Entry 2QA4 (X-ray diffraction, 3.00 A resolution); this record covers chains 0 and L of the 31 polymer chains in the assembly.

[Chain 0]
Molecule: 23S ribosomal RNA
From: Haloarcula marismortui
Sequence (2922 nucleotides; row label = number of the first residue in the row):
     2 UUGGCUACUA UGCCAGCUGG UGGAUUGCUC GGCUCAGGCG CUGAUGAAGG ACGUGCCAAG
    62 CUGCGAUAAG CCAUGGGGAG CCGCACGGAG GCGAAGAACC AUGGAUUUCC GAAUGAGAAU
   122 CUCUCUAACA AUUGCUUCGC GCAAUGAGGA ACCCCGAGAA CUGAAACAUC UCAGUAUCGG
   182 GAGGAACAGA AAACGCAAUG UGAUGUCGUU AGUAACCGCG AGUGAACGCG AUACAGCCCA
   242 AACCGAAGCC CUCACGGGCA AUGUGGUGUC AGGGCUACCU CUCAUCAGCC GACCGUCUCG
   302 ACGAAGUCUC UUGGAACAGA GCGUGAUACA GGGUGACAAC CCCGUACUCG AGACCAGUAC
   362 GACGUGCGGU AGUGCCAGAG UAGCGGGGGU UGGAUAUCCC UCGCGAAUAA CGCAGGCAUC
   422 GACUGCGAAG GCUAAACACA ACCUGAGACC GAUAGUGAAC AAGUAGUGUG AACGAACGCU
   482 GCAAAGUACC CUCAGAAGGG AGGCGAAAUA GAGCAUGAAA UCAGUUGGCG AUCGAGCGAC
   542 AGGGCAUACA AGGUCCCUCG ACGAAUGACC GACGCGCGAG CGUCCAGUAA GACUCACGGG
   602 AAGCCGAUGU UCUGUCGUAC GUUUUGAAAA ACGAGCCAGG GAGUGUGUCU GCAUGGCAAG
   662 UCUAACCGGA GUAUCCGGGG AGGCACAGGG AAACCGACAU GGCCGCAGGG CUUUGCCCGA
   722 GGGCCGCCGU CUUCAAGGGC GGGGAGCCAU GUGGACACGA CCCGAAUCCG GACGAUCUAC
   782 GCAUGGACAA GAUGAAGCGU GCCGAAAGGC ACGUGGAAGU CUGUUAGAGU UGGUGUCCUA
   842 CAAUACCCUC UCGUGAUCUA UGUGUAGGGG UGAAAGGCCC AUCGAGUCCG GCAACAGCUG
   902 GUUCCAAUCG AAACAUGUCG AAGCAUGACC UCCGCCGAGG UAGUCUGUGA GGUAGAGCGA
   962 CCGAUUGGUG UGUCCGCCUC CGAGAGGAGU CGGCACACCU GUCAAACUCC AAACUUACAG
  1022 ACGCCGUUUG ACGCGGGGAU UCCGGUGCGC GGGGUAAGCC UGUGUACCAG GAGGGGAACA
  1082 ACCCAGAGAU AGGUUAAGGU CCCCAAGUGU GGAUUAAGUG UAAUCCUCUG AAGGUGGUCU
  1142 CGAGCCCUAG ACAGCCGGGA GGUGAGCUUA GAAGCAGCUA CCCUCUAAGA AAAGCGUAAC
  1202 AGCUUACCGG CCGAGGUUUG AGGCGCCCAA AAUGAUCGGG ACUCAAAUCC ACCACCGAGA
  1262 CCUGUCCGUA CCACUCAUAC UGGUAAUCGA GUAGAUUGGC GCUCUAAUUG GAUGGAAGUA
  1322 GGGGUGAAAA CUCCUAUGGA CCGAUUAGUG ACGAAAAUCC UGGCCAUAGU AGCAGCGAUA
  1382 GUCGGGUGAG AACCCCGACG GCCUAAUGGA UAAGGGUUCC UCAGCACUGC UGAUCAGCUG
  1442 AGGGUUAGCC GGUCCUAAGU CAUACCGCAA CUCGACUAUG ACGAAAUGGG AAACGGGUUA
  1502 AUAUUCCCGU GCCACUAUGC AGUGAAAGUU GACGCCCUGG GGUCGAUCAC GCUGGGCAUU
  1562 CGCCCAGUCG AACCGUCCAA CUCCGUGGAA GCCGUAAUGG CAGGAAGCGG ACGAACGGCG
  1622 GCAUAGGGAA ACGUGAUUCA ACCUGGGGCC CAUGAAAAGA CGAGCAUAGU GUCCGUACCG
  1682 AGAACCGACA CAGGUGUCCA UGGCGGCGAA AGCCAAGGCC UGUCGGGAGC AACCAACGUU
  1742 AGGGAAUUCG GCAAGUUAGU CCCGUACCUU CGGAAGAAGG GAUGCCUGCU CCGGAACGGA
  1802 GCAGGUCGCA GUGACUCGGA AGCUCGGACU GUCUAGUAAC AACAUAGGUG ACCGCAAAUC
  1862 CGCAAGGACU CGUACGGUCA CUGAAUCCUG CCCAGUGCAG GUAUCUGAAC ACCUCGUACA
  1922 AGAGGACGAA GGACCUGUCA ACGGCGGGGG UAACUAUGAC CCUCUUAAGG UAGCGUAGUA
  1982 CCUUGCCGCA UCAGUAGCGG CUUGCAUGAA UGGAUUAACC AGAGCUUCAC UGUCCCAACG
  2042 UUGGGCCCGG UGAACUGUAC AUUCCAGUGC GGAGUCUGGA GACACCCAGG GGGAAGCGAA
  2102 GACCCUAUGG AGCUUUACUG CAGGCUGUCG CUGAGACGUG GUCGCCGAUG UGCAGCAUAG
  2162 GUAGGAGACA CUACACAGGU ACCCGCGCUA GCGGGCCACC GAGUCAACAG UGAAAUACUA
  2222 CCCGUCGGUG ACUGCGACUC UCACUCCGGG AGGAGGACAC CGAUAGCCGG GCAGUUUGAC
  2282 UGGGGCGGUA CGCGCUCGAA AAGAUAUCGA GCGCGCCCUA UGGCUAUCUC AGCCGGGACA
  2342 GAGACCCGGC GAAGAGUGCA AGAGCAAAAG AUAGCUUGAC AGUGUUCUUC CCAACGAGGA
  2402 ACGCUGACGC GAAAGCGUGG UCUAGCGAAC CAAUUAGCCU GCUUGAUGCG GGCAAUUGAU
  2462 GACAGAAAAG CUACCCUAGG GAUAACAGAG UCGUCACUCG CAAGAGCACA UAUCGACCGA
  2522 GUGGCUUGCU ACCUCGAUGU CGGUUCCCUC CAUCCUGCCC GUGCAGAAGC GGGCAAGGGU
  2582 GAGGUUGUUC GCCUAUUAAA GGAGGUCGUG AGCUGGGUUU AGACCGUCGU GAGACAGGUC
  2642 GGCUGCUAUC UACUGGGUGU GUAAUGGUGU CUGACAAGAA CGACCGUAUA GUACGAGAGG
  2702 AACUACGGUU GGUGGCCACU GGUGUACCGG UUGUUCGAGA GAGCACGUGC CGGGUAGCCA
  2762 CGCCACACGG GGUAAGAGCU GAACGCAUCU AAGCUCGAAA CCCACUUGGA AAAGAGACAC
  2822 CGCCGAGGUC CCGCGUACAA GACGCGGUCG AUAGACUCGG GGUGUGCGCG UCGAGGUAAC
  2882 GAGACGUUAA GCCCACGAGC ACUAACAGAC CAAAGCCAUC AU
Unresolved in the structure: 2-9, 126-127, 628, 715, 971-998, 1560, 1952-1963, 2137-2236, 2339-2343, 2665-2666, 2915-2923
Modified / non-standard residues: OMU (o2'-methyluridine 5'-monophosphate) at position 2587, OMG (o2'-methylguanosine-5'-monophosphate) at position 2588, UR3 (3-methyluridine-5'-monophoshate) at position 2619, PSU (pseudouridine-5'-monophosphate) at position 2621
Differences from the reference sequence: conflict C560 (U3155 in 3377779)
Bound ions: Mg2+ site 1 near G28 (its only coordinating residue here); Na+ site 1: C40, G41; Na+ site 2: G56, A59, G61; Na+ site 3 near U108 (its only coordinating residue here); Mg2+ site 2 near U115 (its only coordinating residue here); Na+ site 4: C130, U146; Na+ site 5 near C141 (its only coordinating residue here); Mg2+ site 3 near C162 (its only coordinating residue here); Na+ site 6: A165, A166, A167; Mg2+ site 4 near C168 (its only coordinating residue here); K+ site 1 near U172 (its only coordinating residue here); Mg2+ site 5 near G175 (its only coordinating residue here); 63 more Mg2+ sites not listed; 62 more Na+ sites not listed; 1 more K+ sites not listed

[Chain L]
Molecule: 50S ribosomal protein L15P
From: Haloarcula marismortui
UniProt: P12737 (RL15_HALMA); residues 0-164 here correspond to UniProt positions 1-165 (UniProt number = residue number + 1)
Chain sequence (165 residues; numbered 0 to 164; the number before each row is that of its first residue; numbering starts at 0):
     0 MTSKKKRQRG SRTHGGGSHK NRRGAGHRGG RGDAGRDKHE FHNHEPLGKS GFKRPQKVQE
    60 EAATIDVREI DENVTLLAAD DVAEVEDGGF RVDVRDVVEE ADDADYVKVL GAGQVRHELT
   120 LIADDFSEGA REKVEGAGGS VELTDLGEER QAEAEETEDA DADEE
Unresolved in the structure: 0, 84-88, 151-164
Bound ions: Na+ site 1: Gly14 (shared with A1296(0) of chain 0); Na+ site 2: Ala33, Glu39

[Chain 0 / chain L interface]
Residue-residue contacts (169; chain 0 residue first):
  G164(0) - Arg30(L)  salt bridge to the phosphate
  A165(0) - Gly29(L)  phosphate contact
  A165(0) - Arg30(L)  hydrogen bond to the phosphate
  A165(0) - Ala33(L)  phosphate contact
  A166(0) - Ala24(L)  base contact
  A166(0) - Gly25(L)  base contact
  A166(0) - Gly28(L)  base contact
  A166(0) - Gly29(L)  base contact
  A166(0) - Ala33(L)  phosphate contact
  A166(0) - Gly34(L)  hydrogen bond to the phosphate
  A166(0) - His38(L)  base contact
  G196(0) - Lys56(L)  hydrogen bond to the sugar
  C197(0) - Lys56(L)  phosphate contact
  A215(0) - Lys52(L)  salt bridge to the phosphate
  A215(0) - Gln55(L)  sugar contact
  A216(0) - Lys52(L)  salt bridge to the phosphate
  C220(0) - Gly47(L)  sugar contact
  C220(0) - Lys48(L)  sugar contact
  G221(0) - Arg35(L)  phosphate contact
  G221(0) - Leu46(L)  phosphate contact
  G221(0) - Gly47(L)  hydrogen bond to the phosphate
  A222(0) - Asp32(L)  phosphate contact
  A222(0) - Arg35(L)  salt bridge to the phosphate
  G223(0) - Gly31(L)  phosphate contact
  G223(0) - Asp32(L)  hydrogen bond to the phosphate
  A226(0) - Gln55(L)  base contact
  G417(0) - Lys56(L)  salt bridge to the phosphate
  U623(0) - Arg11(L)  hydrogen bond to the phosphate
  U624(0) - Arg11(L)  salt bridge to the phosphate
  U624(0) - Ser17(L)  phosphate contact
  U624(0) - His18(L)  salt bridge to the phosphate
  U624(0) - Lys19(L)  hydrogen bond to the phosphate
  U625(0) - Lys19(L)  salt bridge to the phosphate
  G644(0) - Lys4(L)  sugar contact
  G644(0) - Arg8(L)  salt bridge to the phosphate
  G644(0) - Thr12(L)  base contact
  G644(0) - His13(L)  stacking on the base
  G644(0) - Arg21(L)  hydrogen bond to the base
  U645(0) - Lys4(L)  phosphate contact
  G661(0) - Glu98(L)  base contact
  C687(0) - Glu99(L)  base contact
  A688(0) - Asp65(L)  base contact
  A688(0) - Arg67(L)  salt bridge to the phosphate
  A688(0) - Leu109(L)  base contact
  A688(0) - Ala111(L)  base contact
  A692(0) - Phe51(L)  hydrogen bond to the sugar
  A693(0) - Phe51(L)  sugar contact
  A693(0) - Arg53(L)  sugar contact
  A694(0) - Arg53(L)  salt bridge to the phosphate
  G697(0) - Thr63(L)  base contact
  G697(0) - Lys107(L)  salt bridge to the phosphate
  G697(0) - Leu109(L)  base contact
  G697(0) - Ser126(L)  phosphate contact
  G697(0) - Glu127(L)  hydrogen bond to the phosphate
  A698(0) - Leu109(L)  phosphate contact
  A698(0) - Gly110(L)  hydrogen bond to the phosphate
  A698(0) - Ala111(L)  sugar contact
  A698(0) - Ser126(L)  hydrogen bond to the phosphate
  A698(0) - Gly128(L)  phosphate contact
  C699(0) - Ala111(L)  phosphate contact
  C699(0) - Gly112(L)  hydrogen bond to the phosphate
  C699(0) - Lys132(L)  salt bridge to the phosphate
  A700(0) - Asp70(L)  base contact
  A700(0) - Glu71(L)  base contact
  A700(0) - Gly112(L)  phosphate contact
  A700(0) - Gln113(L)  hydrogen bond to the base
  A700(0) - Val114(L)  base contact
  A700(0) - Arg115(L)  hydrogen bond to the base
  U701(0) - Gln113(L)  hydrogen bond to the phosphate
  G745(0) - Arg67(L)  base contact
  G745(0) - Glu71(L)  hydrogen bond to the base
  G754(0) - Lys3(L)  phosphate contact
  G754(0) - Lys4(L)  salt bridge to the phosphate
  G755(0) - Lys3(L)  salt bridge to the phosphate
  C757(0) - Arg27(L)  phosphate contact
  C757(0) - Gly31(L)  hydrogen bond to the phosphate
  A758(0) - Arg27(L)  salt bridge to the phosphate
  A758(0) - Arg30(L)  phosphate contact
  A758(0) - Gly31(L)  hydrogen bond to the phosphate
  C759(0) - Arg30(L)  salt bridge to the phosphate
  A761(0) - Arg30(L)  salt bridge to the phosphate
  C762(0) - Arg21(L)  hydrogen bond to the base
  C896(0) - Arg30(L)  hydrogen bond to the phosphate
  A897(0) - Gly23(L)  phosphate contact
  A897(0) - Ala24(L)  hydrogen bond to the phosphate
  A897(0) - Arg30(L)  salt bridge to the phosphate
  G898(0) - Arg22(L)  phosphate contact
  G898(0) - Gly23(L)  hydrogen bond to the phosphate
  G898(0) - Ala24(L)  hydrogen bond to the phosphate
  G898(0) - Gly25(L)  hydrogen bond to the phosphate
  G898(0) - His26(L)  phosphate contact
  C899(0) - Arg22(L)  salt bridge to the phosphate
  U900(0) - Lys19(L)  salt bridge to the phosphate
  U900(0) - Arg22(L)  salt bridge to the phosphate
  G901(0) - His18(L)  salt bridge to the phosphate
  G901(0) - Lys19(L)  phosphate contact
  G902(0) - Arg11(L)  salt bridge to the phosphate
  G902(0) - His18(L)  salt bridge to the phosphate
  U903(0) - Arg11(L)  salt bridge to the phosphate
  U903(0) - Thr12(L)  base contact
  U903(0) - His13(L)  sugar contact
  U903(0) - His18(L)  base contact
  U904(0) - Gln7(L)  phosphate contact
  U904(0) - Arg8(L)  hydrogen bond to the base
  U904(0) - Gly9(L)  hydrogen bond to the phosphate
  U904(0) - Ser10(L)  hydrogen bond to the phosphate
  U904(0) - Arg11(L)  hydrogen bond to the phosphate
  C905(0) - Lys5(L)  hydrogen bond to the base
  C905(0) - Arg6(L)  base contact
  C905(0) - Arg8(L)  base contact
  C905(0) - Gly9(L)  phosphate contact
  A907(0) - Arg6(L)  base contact
  G918(0) - His38(L)  hydrogen bond to the base
  G918(0) - Phe40(L)  sugar contact
  U919(0) - Lys37(L)  hydrogen bond to the phosphate
  U919(0) - His38(L)  sugar contact
  C920(0) - Lys37(L)  salt bridge to the phosphate
  G924(0) - Gly25(L)  hydrogen bond to the sugar
  G924(0) - His38(L)  base contact
  C925(0) - Gly25(L)  phosphate contact
  C925(0) - His26(L)  salt bridge to the phosphate
  C925(0) - Arg27(L)  phosphate contact
  C925(0) - His38(L)  sugar contact
  C925(0) - Glu39(L)  hydrogen bond to the sugar
  A926(0) - His38(L)  sugar contact
  A926(0) - Glu39(L)  sugar contact
  A926(0) - His41(L)  sugar contact
  U927(0) - His41(L)  hydrogen bond to the sugar
  U927(0) - Asn42(L)  phosphate contact
  G1039(0) - Lys3(L)  sugar contact
  U1041(0) - Gly16(L)  phosphate contact
  U1042(0) - Gly16(L)  phosphate contact
  U1042(0) - Ser17(L)  phosphate contact
  U1042(0) - Asn20(L)  phosphate contact
  A1294(0) - Gly16(L)  phosphate contact
  G1295(0) - Thr12(L)  hydrogen bond to the phosphate
  G1295(0) - Gly14(L)  hydrogen bond to the phosphate
  G1295(0) - Gly15(L)  hydrogen bond to the phosphate
  G1295(0) - Gly16(L)  hydrogen bond to the phosphate
  A1296(0) - Lys3(L)  salt bridge to the phosphate
  U1297(0) - Lys3(L)  salt bridge to the phosphate
  U1298(0) - Arg6(L)  hydrogen bond to the base
  G1299(0) - Arg6(L)  hydrogen bond to the base
  G1300(0) - Thr1(L)  hydrogen bond to the base
  G1302(0) - Lys5(L)  base contact
  C1353(0) - Lys5(L)  hydrogen bond to the base
  G1354(0) - Lys5(L)  hydrogen bond to the base
  G1354(0) - Arg8(L)  salt bridge to the phosphate
  C2396(0) - Phe40(L)  sugar contact
  A2430(0) - Leu46(L)  phosphate contact
  A2430(0) - Gly47(L)  hydrogen bond to the sugar
  C2431(0) - Gly47(L)  phosphate contact
  C2431(0) - Lys48(L)  hydrogen bond to the phosphate
  C2432(0) - Lys48(L)  salt bridge to the phosphate
  U2441(0) - Phe51(L)  sugar contact
  U2441(0) - Arg53(L)  hydrogen bond to the phosphate
  G2442(0) - Arg53(L)  salt bridge to the phosphate
  G2442(0) - Pro54(L)  sugar contact
  C2443(0) - Pro54(L)  base contact
  C2443(0) - Lys56(L)  phosphate contact
  C2443(0) - Val57(L)  sugar contact
  U2444(0) - Lys56(L)  salt bridge to the phosphate
  G2452(0) - Phe51(L)  base contact
  G2453(0) - Gly50(L)  hydrogen bond to the phosphate
  G2453(0) - Phe51(L)  sugar contact
  C2454(0) - Gly50(L)  hydrogen bond to the phosphate
  A2465(0) - Phe40(L)  base contact
  G2466(0) - Lys37(L)  salt bridge to the phosphate
  A2467(0) - Lys37(L)  salt bridge to the phosphate
Interface residues without a listed pair, chain 0 (94 interface residues in all): U214, A227, G416, A686, C696, U753, C763, C906, A1040, A2395, C2440, A2483
Interface residues without a listed pair, chain L (73 interface residues in all): Ser2, Ser49, Arg149

[Summary]
The interface between chain 0 and chain L involves 94 residues on one side and 73 on the other; the contacts
include 49 hydrogen bonds, 36 salt bridges and 1 aromatic stacking contact. Polar pairs include
G644(0)-Arg21(L), A700(0)-Gln113(L) and A700(0)-Arg115(L).
Chain 0 is 23S ribosomal RNA and chain L is 50S ribosomal protein L15P, both from Haloarcula marismortui; the
structure, A more complete structure of the the L7/L12 stalk of the Haloarcula marismortui 50S large ribosomal
..., was determined by X-ray diffraction.
